Entry 5YQT (X-ray diffraction, 2.30 A resolution); this record covers chains C and D.

[Chain C (and D)]
Molecule: Limonene-1,2-epoxide hydrolase
From: Rhodococcus erythropolis
Notes: EC 3.3.2.8; chain D of this document is another copy of the same molecule, construct and numbering; everything in this record applies to it too
UniProt: Q9ZAG3 (LIMA_RHOER); residues 5-149 here = UniProt positions 5-149
Amino-acid sequence (155 residues; numbered -5 to 149; the number before each row is that of its first residue; numbers below 1 keep their minus sign (Met-5 is residue -5)):
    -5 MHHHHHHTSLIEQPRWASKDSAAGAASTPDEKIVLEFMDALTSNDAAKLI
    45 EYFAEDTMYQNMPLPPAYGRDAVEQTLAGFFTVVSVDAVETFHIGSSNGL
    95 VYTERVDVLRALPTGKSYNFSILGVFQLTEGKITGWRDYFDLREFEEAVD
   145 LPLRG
Unresolved in the structure: -5 to 4, 149 (chain D: -5 to 4)
Differences from the reference sequence: expression tag (-5 to 4); engineered mutation Phe74 (Leu in Q9ZAG3), Val78 (Met in Q9ZAG3), Val80 (Ile in Q9ZAG3), Phe114 (Leu in Q9ZAG3)
UniProt features mapped onto this chain:
  - active site: Asp101 (Proton donor), Asp132 (Proton acceptor)
  - mutagenesis: Tyr53 (Y53F: 15% of wild-type catalytic efficiency), Asn55 (N55A: Almost no activity; N55D: No activity), Arg99 (R99A/H/K/Q: Impaired protein folding and no activity), Asp101 (D101A/N: No activity), Asp132 (D132A/N: No activity)
Small-molecule neighbours: 3ZS ((1R,5S)-6-oxabicyclo[3.1.0]hexane): Leu35, Tyr53, Asn55, Leu71, Phe74, Phe75, Val80, Asp101, Leu103, Ile116, Trp130, Asp132, Phe139

[Interface between chain C and chain D]
Pairs across the interface - 61 pairs, chain C then chain D:
  Arg9(C) - Tyr62(D)
  Trp10(C) - Met52(D)
  Trp10(C) - Gln54(D)
  Trp10(C) - Tyr62(D)
  Trp10(C) - Arg131(D)
  Trp10(C) - Tyr133(D)
  Asp14(C) - Asn92(D)
  Ser15(C) - Asn92(D)  hydrogen bond
  Met52(C) - Trp10(D)
  Pro57(C) - Asp135(D)
  Leu58(C) - Arg137(D)
  Tyr62(C) - Arg9(D)
  Tyr62(C) - Trp10(D)
  His87(C) - Leu94(D)
  His87(C) - Arg131(D)
  Ile88(C) - Asn92(D)  hydrogen bond (backbone-side chain)
  Gly89(C) - Ser91(D)
  Ser90(C) - Ser90(D)
  Ser90(C) - Ser91(D)  hydrogen bond (backbone-side chain)
  Ser91(C) - Gly89(D)
  Ser91(C) - Ser90(D)  hydrogen bond (side chain-backbone)
  Asn92(C) - Asp14(D)
  Asn92(C) - Ser15(D)
  Asn92(C) - Ile88(D)
  Leu94(C) - Ser15(D)
  Leu94(C) - His87(D)
  Tyr96(C) - Tyr96(D)  hydrophobic
  Glu98(C) - Val119(D)
  Glu98(C) - Arg131(D)  salt bridge
  Glu98(C) - Tyr133(D)  hydrogen bond
  Ser115(C) - Tyr133(D)
  Ile116(C) - Tyr133(D)
  Leu117(C) - Leu117(D)  hydrophobic
  Leu117(C) - Tyr133(D)
  Gly118(C) - Leu117(D)
  Val119(C) - Glu98(D)
  Arg131(C) - Trp10(D)
  Arg131(C) - His87(D)
  Arg131(C) - Glu98(D)  salt bridge
  Tyr133(C) - Trp10(D)
  Tyr133(C) - Glu98(D)  hydrogen bond
  Tyr133(C) - Ser115(D)
  Tyr133(C) - Ile116(D)
  Tyr133(C) - Leu117(D)
  Tyr133(C) - Tyr133(D)
  Phe134(C) - Phe134(D)
  Phe134(C) - Asp135(D)  hydrogen bond (backbone-backbone)
  Asp135(C) - Pro57(D)
  Asp135(C) - Phe134(D)  hydrogen bond (backbone-backbone)
  Asp135(C) - Asp135(D)
  Asp135(C) - Leu136(D)  hydrogen bond (side chain-backbone)
  Asp135(C) - Arg137(D)
  Leu136(C) - Asp135(D)  hydrogen bond (backbone-side chain)
  Leu136(C) - Arg137(D)
  Arg137(C) - Leu58(D)
  Arg137(C) - Asp135(D)
  Arg137(C) - Leu136(D)
  Arg137(C) - Arg137(D)
  Arg137(C) - Glu140(D)  salt bridge
  Arg137(C) - Gly149(D)  hydrogen bond (side chain-backbone)
  Glu140(C) - Arg137(D)  salt bridge
Other interface residues (no listed pair), chain C (33 interface residues in all): Ser12, Gln54, Met56, Leu147
Other interface residues (no listed pair), chain D (34 interface residues in all): Glu25, Met56, Gly118, Gln121

[Overview]
33 residues of chain C and 34 residues of chain D are in contact; the contacts include 11 hydrogen bonds and 4
salt bridges. Among the polar pairs are Glu98(C)-Arg131(D), Arg137(C)-Glu140(D) and Ser15(C)-Asn92(D). Bound
to chain C: compound 3ZS.
Both chains are Limonene-1,2-epoxide hydrolase (Rhodococcus erythropolis). Entry 5YQT (Crystal Structure of
the L74F/M78V/I80V/L114F mutant of LEH complexed with cyclopentene oxide) was determined by X-ray diffraction,
deposited together with 5YAO and 5YNG.
